8B57 - chain A; structure by X-ray diffraction, 2.42 A resolution.

# Chain A
Protein: Prolyl Endoprotease from Aspergillus niger CBS 109712
From: Aspergillus niger
Amino-acid sequence (485 residues; numbered 42 to 526; the number before each row is that of its first residue):
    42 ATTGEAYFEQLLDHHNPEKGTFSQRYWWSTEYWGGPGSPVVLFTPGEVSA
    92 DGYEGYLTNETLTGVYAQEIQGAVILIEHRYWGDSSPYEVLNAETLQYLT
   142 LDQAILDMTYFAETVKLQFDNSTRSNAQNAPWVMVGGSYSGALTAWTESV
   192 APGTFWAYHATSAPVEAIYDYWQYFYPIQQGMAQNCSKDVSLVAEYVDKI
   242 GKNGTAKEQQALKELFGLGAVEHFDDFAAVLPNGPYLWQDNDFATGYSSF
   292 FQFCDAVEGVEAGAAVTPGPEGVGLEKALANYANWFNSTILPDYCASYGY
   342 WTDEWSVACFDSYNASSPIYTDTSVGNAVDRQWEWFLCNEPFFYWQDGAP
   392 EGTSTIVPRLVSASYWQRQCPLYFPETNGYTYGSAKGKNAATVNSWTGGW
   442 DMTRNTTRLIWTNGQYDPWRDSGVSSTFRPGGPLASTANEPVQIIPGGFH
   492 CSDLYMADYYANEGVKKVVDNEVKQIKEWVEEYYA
Disulfides: Cys227-Cys295, Cys336-Cys350, Cys379-Cys411
Covalent attachments: N-acetylglucosamine (NAG) linked to Asn100, Asn162, Asn244, Asn328, Asn355, Asn446; glycan linked to Asn226
From the paper describing this entry:
  - contacts within the chain: Pro86-Glu88 (water-mediated contact), Glu88-Ser181 (water-mediated contact), Ser179-His491 (hydrogen bond), Ser203-Asp458 (hydrogen bond), Asn454-Asp458 (water-mediated contact), Gly455-Asp458 (water-mediated contact), Asp458-His491 (hydrogen bond)
  - catalytic residues: Glu88, Ser179, Tyr180, Asp458, His491
  - binding site for tetraethylene glycol: Glu88, Ser179, Tyr180, Trp374, Trp460
  - binding site for tetraethylene glycol: Gln280 (proposed by the authors, not directly observed)

# Overview
N-acetylglucosamine is covalently linked to Asn100, Asn162, Asn244, Asn328, Asn355 and Asn446. From the paper:
catalytic residues Glu88, Ser179 and Tyr180 among others; a binding site for tetraethylene glycol at Glu88,
Ser179 and Tyr180 among others.
Chain A is Prolyl Endoprotease from Aspergillus niger CBS 109712 (Aspergillus niger); the structure, Structure
of prolyl endoprotease from Aspergillus niger CBS 109712, was determined by X-ray diffraction, deposited
together with 8BBX.
